PDB entry 9CF0 | electron microscopy, 3.47 A resolution | chains P and W of the 5 polymer chains in the assembly

[Chain P]
Name: Maltose/maltodextrin-binding periplasmic protein, Parasitella parasitica Fanzor 1
Source organism: Parasitella parasitica
UniProtKB: chimeric construct of P0AEX9, A0A0B7NJM7: residues -390 to -25 from P0AEX9 (MALE_ECOLI) positions 27-392 (UniProt number = residue number + 417); residues 3-850 from A0A0B7NJM7 positions 2-849 (UniProt number = residue number - 1)
Sequence (1259 residues; row label = number of the first residue in the row; numbers below 1 keep their minus sign (Met-408 is residue -408)):
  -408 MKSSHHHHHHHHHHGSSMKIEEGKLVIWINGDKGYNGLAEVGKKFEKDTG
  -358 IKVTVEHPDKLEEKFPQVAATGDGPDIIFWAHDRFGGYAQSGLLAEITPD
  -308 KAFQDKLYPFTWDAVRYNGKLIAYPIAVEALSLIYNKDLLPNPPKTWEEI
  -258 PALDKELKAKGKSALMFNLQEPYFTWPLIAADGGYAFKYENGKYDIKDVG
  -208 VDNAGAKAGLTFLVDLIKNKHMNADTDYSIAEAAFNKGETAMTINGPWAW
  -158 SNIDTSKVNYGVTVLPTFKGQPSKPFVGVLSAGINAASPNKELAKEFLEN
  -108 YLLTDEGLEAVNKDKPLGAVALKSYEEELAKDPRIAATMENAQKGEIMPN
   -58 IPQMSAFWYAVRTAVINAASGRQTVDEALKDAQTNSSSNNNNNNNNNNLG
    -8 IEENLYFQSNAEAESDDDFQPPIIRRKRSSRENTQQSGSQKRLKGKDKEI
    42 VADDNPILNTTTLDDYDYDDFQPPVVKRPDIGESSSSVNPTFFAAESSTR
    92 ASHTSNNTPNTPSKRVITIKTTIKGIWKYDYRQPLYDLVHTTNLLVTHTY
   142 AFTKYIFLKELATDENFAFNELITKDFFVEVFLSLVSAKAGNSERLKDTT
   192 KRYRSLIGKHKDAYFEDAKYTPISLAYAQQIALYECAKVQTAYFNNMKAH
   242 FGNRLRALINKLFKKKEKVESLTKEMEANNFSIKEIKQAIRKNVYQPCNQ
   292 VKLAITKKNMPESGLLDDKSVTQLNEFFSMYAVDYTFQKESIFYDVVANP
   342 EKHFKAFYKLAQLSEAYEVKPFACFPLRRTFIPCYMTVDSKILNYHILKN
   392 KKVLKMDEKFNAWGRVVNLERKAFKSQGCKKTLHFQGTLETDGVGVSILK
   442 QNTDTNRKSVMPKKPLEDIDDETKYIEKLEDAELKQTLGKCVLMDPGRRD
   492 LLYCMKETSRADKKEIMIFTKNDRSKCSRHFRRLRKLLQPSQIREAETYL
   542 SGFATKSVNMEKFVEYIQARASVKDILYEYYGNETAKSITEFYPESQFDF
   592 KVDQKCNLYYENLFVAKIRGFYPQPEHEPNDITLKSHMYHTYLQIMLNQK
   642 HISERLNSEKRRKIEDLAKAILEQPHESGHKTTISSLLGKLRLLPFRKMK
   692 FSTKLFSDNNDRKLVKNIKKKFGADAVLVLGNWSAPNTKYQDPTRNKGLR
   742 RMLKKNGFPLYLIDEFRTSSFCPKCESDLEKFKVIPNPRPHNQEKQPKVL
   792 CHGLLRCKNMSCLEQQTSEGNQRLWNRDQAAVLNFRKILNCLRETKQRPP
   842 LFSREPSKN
Unresolved in the structure: -408 to 102, 449-464, 808-811, 845-850
Sequence notes: expression tag (-408 to -391); linker (-24 to 2)
Ion coordination: Zn2+: Cys763, Cys766
What the authors report for this chain:
  - binding site for DNA target strand: Arg448

[Chain W]
Molecule: Parasitella parasitica Fanzor 1 omegaRNA
Source organism: Parasitella parasitica
Sequence (61 nucleotides; row label = number of the first residue in the row):
     1 UUAUCCACCAAAGUUAUCGCUUUGGUCAAUUAAUGCAGGUAAGCAACAUC
    51 CAGCAAACAGA
Unresolved in the structure: 1-3, 39-41, 60-61

[Chain P / chain W interface]
Pairs across the interface - 120 pairs, chain P then chain W:
  Val107(P) with A46(W), base contact
  Ile108(P) with A46(W), phosphate contact
  Thr109(P) with A46(W), hydrogen bond to the base; C47(W), hydrogen bond to the sugar
  Ile110(P) with U34(W), base contact; A45(W), base contact
  Lys111(P) with U34(W), base contact; C47(W), hydrogen bond to the phosphate; A48(W), salt bridge to the phosphate
  Thr112(P) with U34(W), sugar contact
  Thr113(P) with U34(W), hydrogen bond to the phosphate
  Tyr141(P) with U49(W), hydrogen bond to the sugar
  Lys229(P) with A48(W), hydrogen bond to the sugar; U49(W), sugar contact
  Ala233(P) with C50(W), sugar contact
  Asn237(P) with C50(W), sugar contact; C51(W), sugar contact
  His241(P) with C51(W), hydrogen bond to the sugar; A52(W), sugar contact
  Arg247(P) with C58(W), hydrogen bond to the base
  Asn251(P) with C58(W), hydrogen bond to the phosphate
  Tyr286(P) with A59(W), base contact
  Lys361(P) with G53(W), salt bridge to the phosphate; A56(W), salt bridge to the phosphate
  Pro367(P) with C50(W), sugar contact
  Leu368(P) with C50(W), phosphate contact; C51(W), phosphate contact
  Arg369(P) with U49(W), sugar contact; C50(W), phosphate contact
  Arg370(P) with C51(W), salt bridge to the phosphate
  Tyr376(P) with A48(W), phosphate contact
  Lys413(P) with A42(W), salt bridge to the phosphate; G43(W), hydrogen bond to the base; C44(W), base contact
  Gln418(P) with C44(W), base contact; A45(W), hydrogen bond to the base
  Gly419(P) with C44(W), phosphate contact
  Cys420(P) with C44(W), phosphate contact
  Lys422(P) with G43(W), salt bridge to the phosphate
  Glu431(P) with C47(W), sugar contact; A48(W), hydrogen bond to the sugar
  Ser438(P) with C47(W), hydrogen bond to the sugar
  Arg489(P) with A56(W), hydrogen bond to the base
  Arg490(P) with G19(W), salt bridge to the phosphate
  Met496(P) with A16(W), base contact
  Ser500(P) with A16(W), hydrogen bond to the base
  Arg501(P) with A16(W), base contact
  Ala502(P) with A16(W), sugar contact
  Lys505(P) with A16(W), sugar contact; U17(W), salt bridge to the phosphate
  Ile507(P) with A16(W), base contact
  Ile509(P) with C9(W), phosphate contact
  Thr511(P) with C8(W), hydrogen bond to the phosphate
  Lys512(P) with C54(W), salt bridge to the phosphate
  Asn513(P) with C6(W), base contact; A7(W), phosphate contact; C8(W), phosphate contact
  Asp514(P) with A7(W), hydrogen bond to the sugar; C8(W), sugar contact
  Lys517(P) with A7(W), sugar contact
  Arg520(P) with C6(W), salt bridge to the phosphate; A7(W), salt bridge to the phosphate
  His521(P) with U31(W), salt bridge to the phosphate
  Phe522(P) with U31(W), phosphate contact
  Arg524(P) with C5(W), hydrogen bond to the phosphate; C6(W), salt bridge to the phosphate
  Leu525(P) with U31(W), phosphate contact
  Leu529(P) with U31(W), base contact
  Lys547(P) with A52(W), salt bridge to the phosphate
  Asn598(P) with A29(W), hydrogen bond to the sugar
  Tyr600(P) with A29(W), hydrogen bond to the sugar; U30(W), phosphate contact
  Asn603(P) with U31(W), base contact
  Leu604(P) with U31(W), sugar contact
  Phe605(P) with A29(W), base contact; U30(W), sugar contact
  Lys608(P) with A29(W), base contact
  Arg646(P) with U31(W), hydrogen bond to the base
  Leu682(P) with U31(W), hydrogen bond to the base
  Arg683(P) with U31(W), base contact
  Leu685(P) with U31(W), base contact
  Pro686(P) with U31(W), sugar contact
  Lys689(P) with A32(W), salt bridge to the phosphate; A33(W), salt bridge to the phosphate
  Lys691(P) with U49(W), salt bridge to the phosphate
  Phe692(P) with U34(W), sugar contact
  Ser693(P) with A33(W), base contact
  Lys695(P) with C47(W), salt bridge to the phosphate
  Leu696(P) with A33(W), base contact; U34(W), sugar contact
  Asp699(P) with C47(W), phosphate contact
  Asn700(P) with G35(W), hydrogen bond to the sugar
  Arg703(P) with G35(W), hydrogen bond to the base
  Lys712(P) with A10(W), salt bridge to the phosphate
  Pro727(P) with A59(W), sugar contact
  Pro734(P) with C58(W), base contact
  Lys746(P) with A45(W), phosphate contact; A46(W), salt bridge to the phosphate
  Lys774(P) with C18(W), hydrogen bond to the base
  Pro779(P) with G19(W), base contact
  Arg780(P) with G19(W), base contact; C54(W), phosphate contact; A55(W), salt bridge to the phosphate
  Pro781(P) with C5(W), base contact
  His782(P) with U4(W), stacking on the base; A55(W), salt bridge to the phosphate
  Gly794(P) with C18(W), sugar contact; G19(W), hydrogen bond to the phosphate
  Leu795(P) with C18(W), sugar contact
  Asn812(P) with U15(W), hydrogen bond to the base
  Gln813(P) with U15(W), base contact
  Arg814(P) with U15(W), hydrogen bond to the phosphate; A16(W), salt bridge to the phosphate
  Leu815(P) with U15(W), base contact; U17(W), base contact
  Trp816(P) with A16(W), sugar contact
  Asn817(P) with C18(W), hydrogen bond to the phosphate
  Gln820(P) with A16(W), hydrogen bond to the base
  Leu824(P) with A16(W), base contact
  Arg827(P) with A16(W), base contact
Also at the interface, not in a pair above, chain P (103 interface residues in all): Gly116, Asn244, Ala248, Arg282, Thr371, Cys375, Ala414, Arg523, Asp594, His642, Leu684, Thr729, Cys792, Gln807
Also at the interface, not in a pair above, chain W (38 interface residues in all): C36, A57

[Overview]
103 residues of chain P and 38 residues of chain W are in contact, with 30 hydrogen bonds, 23 salt bridges and
1 aromatic stacking contact. Polar pairs include Thr109(P)-A46(W), Arg247(P)-C58(W) and Lys413(P)-G43(W).
Cys763(P) and Cys766(P) coordinate Zn2+. From the paper: a binding site for DNA target strand at Arg448(P).
Chain P is Maltose/maltodextrin-binding periplasmic protein, Parasitella parasitica Fanzor 1 and chain W is
Parasitella parasitica Fanzor 1 omegaRNA, both from Parasitella parasitica; the structure, Parasitella
parasitica Fanzor (PpFz) State 1, was determined by electron microscopy, deposited together with 9CER, 9CES,
9CET, 9CEU, 9CEV, 9CEW and 6 further entries.
